PDB entry 1KQD | X-ray diffraction, 1.90 A resolution | chains A and B

Chain A (and B):
Name: Oxygen-insensitive nad(p)h nitroreductase
Organism: Enterobacter cloacae
Notes: EC 1.6.6.-; chain B of this document is another copy of the same molecule, construct and numbering; everything in this record applies to it too
Reference sequence: Q01234 (NFNB_ENTCL); residue numbers follow UniProt; this construct covers 1-217
Sequence (217 residues; numbered 1 to 217; the number before each row is that of its first residue):
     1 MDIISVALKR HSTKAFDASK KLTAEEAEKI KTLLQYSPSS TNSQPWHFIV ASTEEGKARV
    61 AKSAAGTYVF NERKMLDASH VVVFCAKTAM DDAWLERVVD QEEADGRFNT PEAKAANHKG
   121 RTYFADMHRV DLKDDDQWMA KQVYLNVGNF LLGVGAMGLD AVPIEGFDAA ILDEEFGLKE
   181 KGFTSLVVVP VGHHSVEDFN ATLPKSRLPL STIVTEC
Unresolved in the structure: 1
Swiss-Prot annotation at these positions:
  - binding site (FMN): Arg10 to Lys14, Asn71, Glu165, Gly166, Lys205 to Arg207
  - binding site (NAD(+)): Lys14, Thr41, Thr67, Asn71, Lys74, Arg107
Small-molecule neighbours:
  - FMN (flavin mononucleotide), molecule 1: Arg10, His11, Ser12, Lys14, Phe70, Asn71, Lys74, Tyr144, Val162, Pro163, Ile164, Glu165, Gly166, Asn200, Lys205, Arg207
  - FMN, molecule 2: Pro38, Ser39, Ser40, Thr41, Asn42, Gln142, Leu145

Chain A / chain B interface:
Contacting residue pairs (145):
  Asp2(A) - Lys29(B)  salt bridge
  Ile3(A) - Gly153(B)
  Ile3(A) - Ala156(B)  hydrophobic
  Ile3(A) - Met157(B)  hydrophobic
  Ile4(A) - Lys29(B)
  Ile4(A) - Thr32(B)
  Ile4(A) - Leu33(B)  hydrophobic
  Leu8(A) - Thr32(B)
  Leu8(A) - Tyr36(B)  hydrophobic
  Arg10(A) - Pro38(B)
  Lys29(A) - Asp2(B)  salt bridge
  Lys29(A) - Ile4(B)
  Lys31(A) - Leu210(B)
  Lys31(A) - Glu216(B)  salt bridge
  Thr32(A) - Ile4(B)
  Leu33(A) - Ile4(B)  hydrophobic
  Gln35(A) - Arg207(B)  hydrogen bond (backbone-side chain)
  Gln35(A) - Leu208(B)  hydrogen bond (side chain-backbone)
  Gln35(A) - Leu210(B)
  Gln35(A) - Ile213(B)
  Tyr36(A) - Leu8(B)  hydrophobic
  Tyr36(A) - Arg207(B)  hydrogen bond (backbone-side chain)
  Ser37(A) - Arg207(B)  hydrogen bond (backbone-side chain)
  Pro38(A) - Arg10(B)
  Pro38(A) - Leu151(B)  hydrophobic
  Pro38(A) - Arg207(B)
  Ser40(A) - Glu165(B)  hydrogen bond
  Asn42(A) - Ser206(B)  hydrogen bond (side chain-backbone)
  Asn42(A) - Arg207(B)
  Gln44(A) - Arg207(B)
  Gln44(A) - Leu208(B)  hydrogen bond (side chain-backbone)
  His47(A) - Thr212(B)  hydrogen bond (side chain-backbone)
  His47(A) - Ile213(B)  hydrogen bond (side chain-backbone)
  His47(A) - Val214(B)
  His47(A) - Thr215(B)  hydrogen bond
  Phe48(A) - Ile213(B)  hydrogen bond (backbone-backbone)
  Phe48(A) - Val214(B)
  Phe48(A) - Thr215(B)  hydrogen bond (backbone-backbone)
  Ile49(A) - Thr215(B)
  Ile49(A) - Cys217(B)  hydrophobic
  Val50(A) - Val214(B)  hydrophobic
  Val50(A) - Thr215(B)  hydrogen bond (backbone-backbone)
  Val50(A) - Glu216(B)
  Val50(A) - Cys217(B)  hydrogen bond (backbone-backbone)
  Ala51(A) - Cys217(B)
  Ser52(A) - Cys217(B)  hydrogen bond (backbone-backbone)
  Thr53(A) - Cys217(B)  hydrogen bond (side chain-backbone)
  Gly56(A) - Cys217(B)
  Thr67(A) - Tyr123(B)
  Tyr68(A) - Tyr123(B)  hydrogen bond
  Tyr68(A) - Met127(B)
  Trp94(A) - Leu208(B)  hydrophobic
  Trp94(A) - Thr212(B)
  Arg97(A) - Leu208(B)
  Arg97(A) - Thr212(B)  hydrogen bond
  Gln101(A) - Ser206(B)
  Gln101(A) - Arg207(B)
  Gln101(A) - Leu208(B)
  Gln101(A) - Pro209(B)
  Glu102(A) - Ser206(B)  hydrogen bond (backbone-side chain)
  Asp105(A) - Pro204(B)
  Asp105(A) - Ser206(B)  hydrogen bond
  Asp105(A) - Arg207(B)
  Gly106(A) - Pro204(B)
  Arg107(A) - Asn200(B)  hydrogen bond
  Arg107(A) - Leu203(B)
  Arg107(A) - Pro204(B)  hydrogen bond (side chain-backbone)
  Arg107(A) - Ser206(B)
  Phe124(A) - Gly166(B)
  Met127(A) - Tyr68(B)
  Gln137(A) - Gln137(B)
  Gln137(A) - Lys141(B)
  Trp138(A) - Glu165(B)  hydrogen bond
  Lys141(A) - Gln137(B)
  Lys141(A) - Tyr144(B)
  Gln142(A) - Tyr144(B)
  Gln142(A) - Glu165(B)  hydrogen bond
  Tyr144(A) - Lys141(B)
  Tyr144(A) - Gln142(B)
  Tyr144(A) - Leu145(B)
  Leu145(A) - Tyr144(B)
  Leu145(A) - Val147(B)  hydrophobic
  Leu145(A) - Gly148(B)
  Val147(A) - Leu145(B)  hydrophobic
  Gly148(A) - Leu145(B)
  Gly148(A) - Gly148(B)
  Gly148(A) - Asn149(B)
  Asn149(A) - Gly148(B)
  Asn149(A) - Asn149(B)
  Asn149(A) - Leu152(B)
  Leu151(A) - Pro38(B)  hydrophobic
  Leu152(A) - Asn149(B)
  Leu152(A) - Gly153(B)
  Gly153(A) - Ile3(B)
  Gly153(A) - Leu152(B)
  Ala156(A) - Ile3(B)  hydrophobic
  Met157(A) - Ile3(B)  hydrophobic
  Glu165(A) - Ser40(B)  hydrogen bond
  Glu165(A) - Trp138(B)  hydrogen bond
  Glu165(A) - Gln142(B)  hydrogen bond
  Gly166(A) - Phe124(B)
  Phe176(A) - Cys217(B)  hydrophobic
  Asn200(A) - Arg107(B)  hydrogen bond
  Leu203(A) - Arg107(B)
  Pro204(A) - Asp105(B)
  Pro204(A) - Arg107(B)  hydrogen bond (backbone-side chain)
  Ser206(A) - Asn42(B)  hydrogen bond (backbone-side chain)
  Ser206(A) - Gln101(B)
  Ser206(A) - Glu102(B)  hydrogen bond (side chain-backbone)
  Ser206(A) - Asp105(B)  hydrogen bond
  Ser206(A) - Arg107(B)
  Arg207(A) - Gln35(B)  hydrogen bond (side chain-backbone)
  Arg207(A) - Tyr36(B)  hydrogen bond (side chain-backbone)
  Arg207(A) - Ser37(B)  hydrogen bond (side chain-backbone)
  Arg207(A) - Pro38(B)
  Arg207(A) - Asn42(B)  hydrogen bond
  Arg207(A) - Gln44(B)
  Arg207(A) - Gln101(B)
  Leu208(A) - Gln35(B)  hydrogen bond (backbone-side chain)
  Leu208(A) - Gln44(B)  hydrogen bond (backbone-side chain)
  Leu208(A) - Trp94(B)  hydrophobic
  Leu208(A) - Arg97(B)
  Pro209(A) - Gln35(B)
  Pro209(A) - Arg97(B)
  Leu210(A) - Lys31(B)
  Leu210(A) - Gln35(B)
  Thr212(A) - His47(B)  hydrogen bond (backbone-side chain)
  Thr212(A) - Arg97(B)  hydrogen bond
  Ile213(A) - Gln35(B)
  Ile213(A) - His47(B)  hydrogen bond (backbone-side chain)
  Ile213(A) - Phe48(B)  hydrogen bond (backbone-backbone)
  Val214(A) - His47(B)
  Val214(A) - Phe48(B)
  Val214(A) - Val50(B)  hydrophobic
  Thr215(A) - His47(B)  hydrogen bond
  Thr215(A) - Phe48(B)  hydrogen bond (backbone-backbone)
  Thr215(A) - Ile49(B)
  Thr215(A) - Val50(B)  hydrogen bond (backbone-backbone)
  Glu216(A) - Lys31(B)  salt bridge
  Glu216(A) - Val50(B)
  Cys217(A) - Val50(B)  hydrogen bond (backbone-backbone)
  Cys217(A) - Ala51(B)
  Cys217(A) - Ser52(B)  hydrogen bond (backbone-backbone)
  Cys217(A) - Thr53(B)  hydrogen bond (backbone-side chain)
  Cys217(A) - Gly56(B)
Other interface residues (no listed pair), chain A (72 interface residues in all): Ala7, Trp46, Val98, Tyr123, Ala140, Lys205
Other interface residues (no listed pair), chain B (74 interface residues in all): Ala7, Trp46, Arg59, Thr67, Phe70, Gly106, Asn109, Ala140, Phe176, Lys205

Summary:
The interface between chain A and chain B involves 72 residues on one side and 74 on the other; the contacts
include 48 hydrogen bonds and 4 salt bridges. Polar contacts include Asp2(A)-Lys29(B), Lys31(A)-Glu216(B) and
Gln35(A)-Arg207(B). Ligands of chain A: flavin mononucleotide.
Chain A and chain B are both Oxygen-insensitive nad(p)h nitroreductase (Enterobacter cloacae); the structure,
Structure of Nitroreductase from E. cloacae Bound with 2e-Reduced Flavin Mononucleotide (FMN), was determined
by X-ray diffraction together with 1KQB and 1KQC from the same study.
